Entry 6YY3 (X-ray diffraction, 2.00 A resolution); this record covers chains B and G of the 4 polymer chains in the assembly.

# Chain B
Protein: Methane monooxygenase
From: Methylosinus trichosporium OB3b
Reference sequence: A0A1A6FJQ4 (A0A1A6FJQ4_9RHIZ); numbering as in UniProt (aligned over 1-395)
Sequence (395 residues; numbered 1 to 395; the number before each row is that of its first residue):
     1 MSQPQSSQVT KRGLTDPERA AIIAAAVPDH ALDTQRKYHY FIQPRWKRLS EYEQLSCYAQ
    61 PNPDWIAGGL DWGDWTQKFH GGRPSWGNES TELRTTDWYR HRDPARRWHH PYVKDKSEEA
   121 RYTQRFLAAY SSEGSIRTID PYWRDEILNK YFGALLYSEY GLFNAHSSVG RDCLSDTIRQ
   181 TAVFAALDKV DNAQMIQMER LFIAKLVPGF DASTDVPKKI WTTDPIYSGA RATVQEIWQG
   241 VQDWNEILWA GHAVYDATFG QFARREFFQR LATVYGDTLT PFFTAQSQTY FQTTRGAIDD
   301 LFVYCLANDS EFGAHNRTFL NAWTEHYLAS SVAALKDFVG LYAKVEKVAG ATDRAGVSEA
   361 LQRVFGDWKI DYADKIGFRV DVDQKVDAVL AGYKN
Not modelled in the structure: 1-3, 394-395

# Chain G
Protein: Methane monooxygenase regulatory protein B
From: Methylosinus trichosporium OB3b
Reference sequence: P27356 (MMOB_METTR); residues 1-138 here = UniProt positions 1-138
Sequence (138 residues; row label = number of the first residue in the row):
     1 MSSAHNAYNA GIMQKTGKAF ADEFFAEENQ VVHESNAVVL VLMKSDEIDA IIEDIVLKGG
    61 KAKNPSIVVE DKAGFWWIKA DGAIEIDAAE AGELLGKPFS VYDLLINVSS TVGRAYTLGT
   121 KFTITSELMG LDRALTDI
Not modelled in the structure: 1-2

# How chain B and chain G interact
Pairs across the interface (11; chain B residue first):
  Gln5(B) with Glu70(G); Asp71(G), hydrogen bond (side chain-backbone)
  Ser6(B) with Ala7(G); Tyr8(G); Asn9(G), hydrogen bond (side chain-backbone); Glu70(G), hydrogen bond
  Ser7(B) with Asn9(G); Glu70(G), hydrogen bond; Lys72(G), hydrogen bond
  Arg12(B) with Ala73(G), hydrogen bond (side chain-backbone); Gly74(G)
Also at the interface, not in a pair above, chain B (5 interface residues in all): Val9

# Summary
Chain B and chain G form an interface of 5 and 8 residues respectively, with 6 hydrogen bonds. Polar contacts
include Gln5(B)-Asp71(G), Ser6(B)-Asn9(G) and Ser6(B)-Glu70(G).
Chain B is Methane monooxygenase and chain G is Methane monooxygenase regulatory protein B, both from
Methylosinus trichosporium OB3b; the structure, XFEL structure of the Soluble methane monooxygenase
hydroxylase and regulatory subunit complex, from Methylosinus trichosporium OB3b ..., was determined by X-ray
diffraction (same publication as 6YD0, 6YDI and 6YDU).
